Entry 6LA2 (X-ray diffraction, 3.89 A resolution); this record covers chains J and K of the 38 polymer chains in the assembly.

Chain J:
Molecule: 343-nt DNA strand
Organism: other sequences
Sequence (343 nucleotides; row label = number of the first residue in the row):
     1 CGCTGTTTTT TTTCATGTGC CGGTCTCACA CGTGCCTGGA GACTAGTAAG CGCTTCTAGT
    61 GGCGGTTAAA ACGCGGTAGA CAGCGCGTAC GTGCGTTTAA GCGGTGCTAG AGCTGTCTAC
   121 GACCAATTGA GCGGCCTCGG CACCGGGATG CGTTTTTTTT TTCATACTCG AGCATGCTTT
   181 TTTTTTTCAT GTGCCGGTCT CACACGTGCC TGGAGACTAG TAAGCGCTTC TAGTGGCGGT
   241 TAAAACGCGG TAGACAGCGC GTACGTGCGT TTAAGCGGTG CTAGAGCTGT CTACGACCAA
   301 TTGAGCGGCC TCGGCACCGG GATGCGTTTT TTTTCAGCGG TAC

Chain K:
Molecule: Histone H3.1
Organism: Homo sapiens
Reference sequence: P68431 (H31_HUMAN); residues 0-135 here correspond to UniProt positions 1-136 (UniProt number = residue number + 1)
Sequence (136 residues; numbered 0 to 135; the number before each row is that of its first residue; numbering starts at 0):
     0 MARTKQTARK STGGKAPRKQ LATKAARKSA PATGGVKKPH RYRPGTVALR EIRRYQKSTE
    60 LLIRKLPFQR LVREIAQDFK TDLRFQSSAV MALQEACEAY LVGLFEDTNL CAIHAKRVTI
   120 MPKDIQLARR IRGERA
Unresolved in the structure: 0-36
Curated features (UniProtKB/Swiss-Prot):
  - modified residue: Arg-2 (Asymmetric dimethylarginine), Thr-3 (Phosphothreonine), Lys-4 (Allysine), Gln-5 (5-glutamyl dopamine), Thr-6 (Phosphothreonine), Arg-8 (Citrulline), Lys-9 (N6,N6,N6-trimethyllysine), Ser-10 (ADP-ribosylserine), Thr-11 (Phosphothreonine), Lys-14 (N6-(2-hydroxyisobutyryl)lysine), Arg-17 (Asymmetric dimethylarginine), Lys-18 (N6-(2-hydroxyisobutyryl)lysine), Lys-23 (N6-(2-hydroxyisobutyryl)lysine), Arg-26 (Citrulline), Lys-27 (N6,N6,N6-trimethyllysine), Ser-28 (ADP-ribosylserine), Lys-36 (N6,N6,N6-trimethyllysine), Lys-37 (N6-methyllysine), Tyr-41 (Phosphotyrosine), Lys-56 (N6,N6,N6-trimethyllysine) and 8 more in UniProt
  - lipidation: Lys-18 (N6-decanoyllysine)

How chain J and chain K interact:
Residue-residue contacts - 26 pairs, chain J then chain K:
  DG59(J) with Arg-83(K), phosphate contact; Phe-84(K), sugar contact; Gln-85(K), phosphate contact; Ser-86(K), hydrogen bond to the phosphate
  DT60(J) with Arg-72(K), salt bridge to the phosphate; Arg-83(K), phosphate contact; Phe-84(K), hydrogen bond to the phosphate
  DA69(J) with Arg-63(K), phosphate contact
  DA70(J) with Arg-63(K), salt bridge to the phosphate
  DG75(J) with Arg-40(K), base contact
  DA78(J) with Arg-42(K), salt bridge to the phosphate; Pro-43(K), sugar contact
  DG79(J) with Thr-118(K), phosphate contact
  DA80(J) with Arg-116(K), phosphate contact; Val-117(K), hydrogen bond to the phosphate; Thr-118(K), hydrogen bond to the phosphate; Met-120(K), phosphate contact
  DC81(J) with Arg-116(K), phosphate contact; Met-120(K), phosphate contact
  DT153(J) with Tyr-41(K), phosphate contact; Thr-45(K), phosphate contact
  DT154(J) with Arg-40(K), sugar contact; Tyr-41(K), phosphate contact; Arg-42(K), salt bridge to the phosphate; Thr-45(K), hydrogen bond to the phosphate
  DT155(J) with Lys-37(K), sugar contact
Other interface residues (no listed pair), chain J (14 interface residues in all): DG76, DT77
Other interface residues (no listed pair), chain K (19 interface residues in all): Pro-38, Leu-82, Lys-115

Overview:
14 residues of chain J and 19 residues of chain K are in contact; the contacts include 5 hydrogen bonds and 4
salt bridges. Polar contacts include DG59(J)/Ser-86(K), DT60(J)/Phe-84(K) and DA80(J)/Val-117(K).
Chain J is a 343-nt DNA strand (other sequences) and chain K is Histone H3.1 (Homo sapiens); the structure,
343 bp di-nucleosome harboring cohesive DNA termini assembled with linker histone H1.0, was determined by
X-ray diffraction together with 7COW, 6LER, 6L9Z and 6LAB from the same study.
